PDB entry 8WA3 | electron microscopy, 2.86 A resolution | chains R and B of the 5 polymer chains in the assembly

# Chain R
Name: Gastric inhibitory polypeptide receptor, Fusion protein
Source organism: Homo sapiens
UniProtKB: P48546 (GIPR_HUMAN); residues 22-421 carry their UniProt numbers (400 of 558 residues fall inside the UniProt entry; the rest is not from it)
Sequence (573 residues; numbered 22 to 594; the number before each row is that of its first residue):
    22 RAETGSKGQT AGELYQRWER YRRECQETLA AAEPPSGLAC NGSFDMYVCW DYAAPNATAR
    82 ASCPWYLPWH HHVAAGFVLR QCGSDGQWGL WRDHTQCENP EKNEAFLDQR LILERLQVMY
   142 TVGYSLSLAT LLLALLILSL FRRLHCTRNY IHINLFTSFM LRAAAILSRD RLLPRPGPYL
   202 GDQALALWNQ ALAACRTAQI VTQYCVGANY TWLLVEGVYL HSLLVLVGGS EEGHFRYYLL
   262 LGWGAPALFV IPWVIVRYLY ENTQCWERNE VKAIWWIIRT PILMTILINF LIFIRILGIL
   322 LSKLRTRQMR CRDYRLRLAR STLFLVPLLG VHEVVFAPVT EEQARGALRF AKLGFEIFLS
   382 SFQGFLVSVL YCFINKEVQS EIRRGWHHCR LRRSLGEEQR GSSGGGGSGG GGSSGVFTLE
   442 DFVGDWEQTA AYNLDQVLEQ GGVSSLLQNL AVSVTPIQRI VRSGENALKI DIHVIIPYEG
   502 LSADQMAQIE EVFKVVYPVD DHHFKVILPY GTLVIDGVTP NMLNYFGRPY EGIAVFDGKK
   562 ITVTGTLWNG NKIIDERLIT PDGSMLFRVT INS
Not modelled in the structure: 22-127, 196-209, 416-594
Construct notes: engineered mutation Phe345 (Thr in P48546); linker (422-436)
Curated features (UniProtKB/Swiss-Prot):
  - glycosylation (N-linked (GlcNAc...) asparagine): Asn62, Asn77
Disulfide bonds: Cys216-Cys286
From the paper describing this entry:
  - conformationally variable residues (helix shift, side-chain flip): Leu128, Trp287, Arg338, Thr343, Val356, Ala368
  - contacts within the chain: Arg190-Gln220 (hydrogen bond), Gln224-Trp274 (hydrophobic contact), Leu194-Trp287 (hydrophobic contact), Trp287-Val360 (hydrophobic contact), Arg300-Val355 (hydrophobic contact), Arg300-Val356 (hydrophobic contact)

# Chain B
Name: Guanine nucleotide-binding protein G(I)/G(S)/G(T) subunit beta-1, O-antigen polymerase
Source organism: Rattus norvegicus
UniProtKB: chimeric construct of P54311, A0A0P6XLS5: residues 2-340 from P54311 (GBB1_RAT) positions 2-340 (same numbers); residues 359-366 from A0A0P6XLS5 positions 218-225 (UniProt number = residue number - 141)
Sequence (371 residues; each row starts with the number of its first residue; numbers below 1 keep their minus sign (Met-4 is residue -4)):
    -4 MGSLLQSELD QLRQEAEQLK NQIRDARKAC ADATLSQITN NIDPVGRIQM RTRRTLRGHL
    56 AKIYAMHWGT DSRLLVSASQ DGKLIIWDSY TTNKVHAIPL RSSWVMTCAY APSGNYVACG
   116 GLDNICSIYN LKTREGNVRV SRELAGHTGY LSCCRFLDDN QIVTSSGDTT CALWDIETGQ
   176 QTTTFTGHTG DVMSLSLAPD TRLFVSGACD ASAKLWDVRE GMCRQTFTGH ESDINAICFF
   236 PNGNAFATGS DDATCRLFDL RADQELMTYS HDNIICGITS VSFSKSGRLL LAGYDDFNCN
   296 VWDALKADRA GVLAGHDNRV SCLGVTDDGM AVATGSWDSF LKIWNGSSGG GGSGGGGSSG
   356 VSGWRLFKKI S
Not modelled in the structure: -4 to 2, 344-366
Construct notes: initiating methionine (-4); expression tag (-3 to 1); linker (341-358)
Curated features (UniProtKB/Swiss-Prot):
  - modified residue: Ser2 (N-acetylserine), His266 (Phosphohistidine)

# How chain R and chain B interact
Pairs across the interface (5; chain R residue first):
  Arg163(R) with Arg52(B)
  Arg164(R) with Asp312(B)
  Arg405(R) with Asp312(B), salt bridge
  His409(R) with Ala309(B); Gly310(B)
Interface residues without a listed pair, chain R (5 interface residues in all): Leu412
Interface residues without a listed pair, chain B (7 interface residues in all): Arg42, Asn293, Val307

# In short
5 residues of chain R and 7 residues of chain B are in contact; the contacts include 1 salt bridge. The
salt-bridged pair is Arg405(R)-Asp312(B). The paper reports conformational variability at Leu128(R), Trp287(R)
and Arg338(R) among others; contacts within the chain involving Gln220(R), Arg190(R) and Trp274(R) among
others.
Here chain R is Gastric inhibitory polypeptide receptor, Fusion protein (Homo sapiens) and chain B is Guanine
nucleotide-binding protein G(I)/G(S)/G(T) subunit beta-1, O-antigen polymerase (Rattus norvegicus). Entry 8WA3
(Cryo-EM structure of peptide free and Gs-coupled GIPR) was determined by electron microscopy (same
publication as 8WG7 and 8WG8).
